Entry 3TUD (X-ray diffraction, 2.33 A resolution); this record covers chain A.

[Chain A]
Protein: Tyrosine-protein kinase SYK
From: Homo sapiens
Notes: EC 2.7.10.2; fragment: Spleen Tyrosine Kinase
UniProtKB: P43405 (KSYK_HUMAN); residues 343-635 here = UniProt positions 343-635
Amino-acid sequence (299 residues; each row starts with the number of its first residue):
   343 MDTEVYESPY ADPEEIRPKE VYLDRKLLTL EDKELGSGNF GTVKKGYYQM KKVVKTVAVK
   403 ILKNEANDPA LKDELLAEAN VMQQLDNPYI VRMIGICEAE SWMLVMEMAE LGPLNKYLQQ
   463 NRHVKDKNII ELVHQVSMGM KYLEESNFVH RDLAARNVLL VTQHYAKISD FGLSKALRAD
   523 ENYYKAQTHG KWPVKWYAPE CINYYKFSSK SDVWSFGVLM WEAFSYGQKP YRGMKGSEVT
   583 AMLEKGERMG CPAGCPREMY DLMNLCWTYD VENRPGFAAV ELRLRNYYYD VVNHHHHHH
Disordered / not traced: 343-362, 514-531, 637-641
Sequence notes: expression tag (636-641)
UniProt features mapped onto this chain:
  - active site: Asp494 (Proton acceptor)
  - binding site (ATP): Leu377 to Val385, Lys402
  - modified residue: Thr345 (Phosphothreonine), Tyr348 (Phosphotyrosine), Ser350 (Phosphoserine), Tyr352 (Phosphotyrosine), Tyr364 (Phosphotyrosine), Ser379 (Phosphoserine), Thr384 (Phosphothreonine), Tyr484 (Phosphotyrosine), Tyr507 (Phosphotyrosine), Tyr525 (Phosphotyrosine), Tyr526 (Phosphotyrosine), Thr530 (Phosphothreonine), Tyr546 (Phosphotyrosine), Ser579 (Phosphoserine), Thr582 (Phosphothreonine), Tyr629 (Phosphotyrosine), Tyr630 (Phosphotyrosine), Tyr631 (Phosphotyrosine)
Ligand contacts: FPX (N-{4-methyl-3-[8-methyl-7-oxo-2-(phenylamino)-7,8-dihydropyrido[2,3-d]pyrimidin-6-yl]phenyl}-3-(trifluoromethyl)benzamide): Leu377, Val385, Ala400, Val401, Lys402, Glu420, Met424, Leu427, Ile432, Val433, Leu446, Met448, Glu449, Met450, Ala451, Glu452, Leu453, Gly454, Pro455, Leu485, Phe490, His492, Leu501, Ile510, Ser511, Asp512, Phe513

[Summary]
Bound to chain A: compound FPX. UniProt lists active-site residue Asp494 and 10 ATP-binding residues.
Chain A is Tyrosine-protein kinase SYK (Homo sapiens); the structure, Crystal structure of SYK kinase domain
with
N-(4-methyl-3-(8-methyl-7-oxo-2-(phenylamino)-7,8-dihydropyrido[2,3-d]pyrimidin-6-yl)phenyl)-3-(trifluoromethyl)benzamide,
was determined by X-ray diffraction, deposited together with 3TUB and 3TUC.
